3SC2 - chains A and B; structure by X-ray diffraction, 2.20 A resolution.

== Chain A ==
Protein: Serine carboxypeptidase II (cpdw-II)
From: Triticum aestivum
Notes: EC 3.4.16.1
Reference sequence: P08819 (CBP2_WHEAT); the construct lacks a stretch of the UniProt sequence and is renumbered around it, so the offset changes along the chain: -9 to -5 = UniProt 1-5; 0-11 = UniProt 10-21; 14-23 = UniProt 22-31; 24-58 = UniProt 33-67; 4 more segments
Amino-acid sequence (259 residues; numbered -9 to 247 plus 10 insertion-coded residues; 8 numbers in that range are skipped by the numbering (no residue carries them; nothing is unmodelled there); the number before each row is that of its first residue; a row labelled like 112A-112C holds insertion residues (112A, then the next letters in order); numbers below 1 keep their minus sign (Val-9 is residue -9)):
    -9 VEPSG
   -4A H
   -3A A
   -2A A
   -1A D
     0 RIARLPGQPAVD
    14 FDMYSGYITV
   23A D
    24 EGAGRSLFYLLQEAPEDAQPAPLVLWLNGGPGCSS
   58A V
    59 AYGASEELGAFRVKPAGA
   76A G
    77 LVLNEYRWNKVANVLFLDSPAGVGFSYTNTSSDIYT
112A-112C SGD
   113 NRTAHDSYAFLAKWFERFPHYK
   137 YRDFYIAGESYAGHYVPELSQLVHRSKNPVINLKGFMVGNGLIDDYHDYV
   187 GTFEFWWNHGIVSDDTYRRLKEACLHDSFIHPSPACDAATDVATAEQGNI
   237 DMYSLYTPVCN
Disordered / not traced: -9 to -5
Disulfides: Cys210-Cys222
Covalently attached groups: glycan linked to Asn105; N-acetylglucosamine (NAG) linked to Asn113
Sequence notes: conflict Ala74 (Arg84 in P08819)
UniProt features mapped onto this chain:
  - active site: Ser146
  - binding site (substrate): Asn51 to Gly53, Glu145 to Tyr147
  - glycosylation (N-linked (GlcNAc...) asparagine): Asn105, Asn113, Asn247

== Chain B ==
Protein: Serine carboxypeptidase II (cpdw-II)
Notes: EC 3.4.16.1
Reference sequence: P08819 (CBP2_WHEAT); the construct lacks a stretch of the UniProt sequence and is renumbered around it, so the offset changes along the chain: 264-268 = UniProt 266-270; 271-303 = UniProt 271-303; 304-308 = UniProt 306-310; 309-324 = UniProt 314-329; 3 more segments
Amino-acid sequence (152 residues; row label = number of the first residue in the row; note: 13 numbers in that range are skipped by the numbering (no residue carries them; nothing is unmodelled there); a row labelled like 303A-303B holds insertion residues (303A, then the next letters in order)):
   264 SYDPC
   271 TERYSTAYYNRRDVQMALHANVTGAMNYTWATC
303A-303B SD
   304 TINTH
308A-308C WHD
   309 APRSMLPIYRELIAAG
   328 LRIWVFSGDTDAVVPLTATRYSIGAL
   362 GLPTTTSWYPWYDD
  375A Q
   376 EVGGWSQVYKGLTLVSVRGAGHEVPLHRPRQALVLFQYFLQGKPMPG
Covalently attached groups: N-acetylglucosamine (NAG) linked to Asn291

== Interface between chain A and chain B ==
Residue-residue contacts (198; chain A residue first):
  Asp-1A(A) - His289(B)  hydrogen bond (backbone-side chain)
  Arg0(A) - His289(B)  hydrogen bond (backbone-side chain)
  Ile1(A) - Ala287(B)
  Ile1(A) - His289(B)
  Arg3(A) - Ala287(B)
  Leu4(A) - Tyr278(B)
  Leu4(A) - Ala287(B)  hydrophobic
  Leu4(A) - Leu288(B)  hydrophobic
  Pro5(A) - Tyr278(B)  hydrogen bond (backbone-side chain)
  Pro5(A) - Arg281(B)
  Pro5(A) - Asp283(B)
  Pro5(A) - Val284(B)  hydrophobic
  Pro5(A) - Ala287(B)
  Ser18(A) - Leu288(B)  hydrogen bond (side chain-backbone)
  Ser18(A) - His289(B)  hydrogen bond (backbone-side chain)
  Tyr20(A) - His289(B)
  Tyr20(A) - Ala290(B)
  Tyr20(A) - Asn291(B)  hydrogen bond (side chain-backbone)
  Tyr20(A) - Met296(B)
  Phe31(A) - Leu288(B)
  Phe31(A) - Ala290(B)  hydrophobic
  Val47(A) - Phe411(B)  hydrophobic
  Gly53(A) - Asn306(B)
  Pro54(A) - Asn306(B)  hydrogen bond (backbone-side chain)
  Pro54(A) - Trp308A(B)  hydrophobic
  Gly55(A) - Cys303(B)
  Gly55(A) - Ser303A(B)  hydrogen bond (backbone-backbone)
  Gly55(A) - Ile305(B)
  Cys56(A) - Thr302(B)
  Cys56(A) - Cys303(B)  disulfide
  Ser57(A) - Thr302(B)  hydrogen bond (backbone-backbone)
  Ala59(A) - Trp300(B)  hydrophobic
  Ala59(A) - Thr302(B)
  Tyr60(A) - Glu272(B)  hydrogen bond
  Tyr60(A) - Thr302(B)
  Tyr60(A) - Cys303(B)
  Tyr60(A) - Glu398(B)
  Ser63(A) - Tyr279(B)  hydrogen bond
  Glu64(A) - Thr271(B)  hydrogen bond
  Glu64(A) - Glu272(B)
  Glu64(A) - Glu398(B)
  Glu64(A) - Leu401(B)
  Glu65(A) - Glu398(B)
  Glu65(A) - Pro400(B)
  Leu66(A) - Pro400(B)
  Arg70(A) - Pro400(B)  hydrogen bond (side chain-backbone)
  Arg70(A) - Leu401(B)
  Val71(A) - Tyr274(B)
  Val71(A) - Ser275(B)
  Val71(A) - Tyr278(B)  hydrophobic
  Lys72(A) - Tyr274(B)
  Pro73(A) - Tyr274(B)  hydrophobic
  Ala74(A) - Tyr274(B)
  Ala74(A) - Ala277(B)
  Gly75(A) - Tyr274(B)
  Gly75(A) - Tyr278(B)
  Gly75(A) - Arg281(B)  hydrogen bond (backbone-side chain)
  Ala76(A) - Arg281(B)
  Leu77(A) - Tyr278(B)
  Tyr82(A) - Pro404(B)
  Tyr82(A) - Arg405(B)
  Tyr82(A) - Leu408(B)
  Trp84(A) - Ala407(B)
  Trp84(A) - Leu408(B)
  Trp84(A) - Phe411(B)  hydrophobic
  Val87(A) - Phe411(B)  hydrophobic
  Val87(A) - Leu415(B)  hydrophobic
  Ala88(A) - Phe411(B)  hydrophobic
  Pro96(A) - Trp308A(B)  hydrophobic
  Ala97(A) - Ile305(B)
  Gly98(A) - Ser303A(B)
  Gly100(A) - Met296(B)
  Gly100(A) - Trp300(B)
  Phe101(A) - Tyr279(B)
  Phe101(A) - Gln285(B)
  Phe101(A) - Leu288(B)  hydrophobic
  Phe101(A) - Ala290(B)  hydrophobic
  Phe101(A) - Met296(B)
  Phe101(A) - Trp300(B)
  Ser102(A) - Met296(B)
  Ser102(A) - Tyr298(B)
  Tyr103(A) - Met296(B)  hydrophobic
  Ile110(A) - Thr304(B)
  Ile110(A) - Ile305(B)
  Tyr111(A) - Thr304(B)
  Tyr111(A) - His308(B)
  Tyr111(A) - His308B(B)  hydrogen bond (backbone-side chain)
  Thr112(A) - His308B(B)
  Ser112A(A) - Ile305(B)
  Ser112A(A) - His308(B)
  Ser112A(A) - Trp308A(B)
  Ser112A(A) - His308B(B)  hydrogen bond (backbone-backbone)
  Gly112B(A) - Trp308A(B)
  Gly112B(A) - Asp308C(B)
  Asp112C(A) - Trp308A(B)  hydrogen bond
  Asp112C(A) - Asp308C(B)  hydrogen bond (backbone-backbone)
  Asp112C(A) - Ala309(B)
  Asp112C(A) - Pro310(B)
  Asn113(A) - Asp308C(B)  hydrogen bond (backbone-side chain)
  Thr115(A) - Trp308A(B)
  Tyr141(A) - Arg329(B)  hydrogen bond
  Tyr141(A) - Phe414(B)  hydrophobic
  Tyr141(A) - Leu415(B)  hydrophobic
  Glu145(A) - His397(B)
  Glu145(A) - Glu398(B)
  Ser146(A) - His397(B)  hydrogen bond
  Tyr147(A) - Trp308A(B)  hydrogen bond
  Tyr147(A) - Ala309(B)
  Gly149(A) - Met313(B)
  His150(A) - Pro310(B)
  His150(A) - Met313(B)
  Tyr151(A) - Trp308A(B)
  Pro153(A) - Ile316(B)
  Glu154(A) - Pro310(B)
  Glu154(A) - Met313(B)
  Ser156(A) - Leu320(B)
  Gln157(A) - Ile316(B)
  Gln157(A) - Glu319(B)  hydrogen bond
  His160(A) - Ala323(B)
  Arg161(A) - Glu319(B)  salt bridge
  Leu169(A) - Leu328(B)  hydrophobic
  Lys170(A) - Arg329(B)  hydrogen bond (backbone-backbone)
  Gly171(A) - Arg329(B)
  Phe172(A) - Tyr317(B)  hydrophobic
  Phe172(A) - Leu320(B)  hydrophobic
  Phe172(A) - Arg329(B)  hydrogen bond (backbone-backbone)
  Phe172(A) - Ile330(B)
  Phe172(A) - Trp331(B)  hydrogen bond (backbone-backbone)
  Phe172(A) - Phe414(B)
  Met173(A) - Trp331(B)
  Met173(A) - Phe333(B)  hydrophobic
  Met173(A) - Phe414(B)  hydrophobic
  Val174(A) - Trp331(B)  hydrogen bond (backbone-backbone)
  Val174(A) - Val332(B)
  Val174(A) - Phe333(B)  hydrogen bond (backbone-backbone)
  Gly175(A) - Phe333(B)
  Asn176(A) - Phe333(B)  hydrogen bond (backbone-backbone)
  Asn176(A) - Ser334(B)
  Asn176(A) - Gly335(B)  hydrogen bond (side chain-backbone)
  Asn176(A) - Asp338(B)  hydrogen bond
  Asn176(A) - Val341(B)  hydrogen bond (side chain-backbone)
  Asn176(A) - His397(B)
  Gly177(A) - Val341(B)
  Ile179(A) - Ser312(B)
  Ile179(A) - Met313(B)  hydrogen bond (backbone-backbone)
  Ile179(A) - Leu314(B)  hydrophobic
  Ile179(A) - Ser349(B)
  Ile179(A) - Ile350(B)  hydrophobic
  Asp180(A) - Arg311(B)
  Asp180(A) - Ser312(B)  hydrogen bond
  Asp180(A) - Ser349(B)
  Asp181(A) - Arg311(B)  hydrogen bond (backbone-backbone)
  His183(A) - Tyr348(B)
  His183(A) - Ser349(B)
  His183(A) - Ala352(B)
  Asp184(A) - Ala345(B)
  Asp184(A) - Ser349(B)  hydrogen bond
  Val186(A) - Tyr348(B)  hydrophobic
  Gly187(A) - Thr344(B)
  Gly187(A) - Ala345(B)
  Gly187(A) - Tyr348(B)
  Thr188(A) - Pro342(B)
  Glu190(A) - Tyr348(B)  hydrogen bond
  Phe191(A) - Asp336(B)
  Phe191(A) - Asp338(B)
  Phe191(A) - Ala339(B)  hydrophobic
  Phe191(A) - Pro342(B)  hydrophobic
  Phe191(A) - Thr344(B)
  Trp192(A) - Ala339(B)  hydrogen bond (side chain-backbone)
  His212(A) - Arg311(B)  hydrogen bond (backbone-side chain)
  Asp213(A) - Arg311(B)
  Ser214(A) - Arg311(B)
  Ile216(A) - Trp308A(B)
  Ile216(A) - Ala309(B)  hydrophobic
  His217(A) - Trp308A(B)  hydrogen bond (side chain-backbone)
  His217(A) - His308B(B)
  Asp237(A) - Tyr265(B)
  Met238(A) - Asp338(B)
  Met238(A) - Ala339(B)  hydrogen bond (backbone-backbone)
  Met238(A) - Val340(B)
  Tyr239(A) - Asp338(B)
  Tyr239(A) - Val340(B)  hydrophobic
  Tyr239(A) - Gly396(B)
  Tyr239(A) - His397(B)  hydrogen bond (backbone-backbone)
  Ser240(A) - Thr337(B)
  Ser240(A) - His402(B)
  Leu241(A) - Thr337(B)  hydrogen bond (backbone-backbone)
  Leu241(A) - Ala339(B)  hydrophobic
  Tyr242(A) - Thr337(B)
  Thr243(A) - Tyr265(B)
  Thr243(A) - His402(B)
  Pro244(A) - Pro267(B)
  Val245(A) - Pro267(B)
  Cys246(A) - Pro267(B)
  Cys246(A) - Cys268(B)  disulfide
  Cys246(A) - Arg273(B)
  Asn247(A) - Cys268(B)
  Asn247(A) - Arg273(B)
Also at the interface, not in a pair above, chain A (109 interface residues in all): Ala-2A, Gly19, Pro45, Val58A, Gly76A, Arg83, Lys86, Val99, Leu178, His195, Ile197, Phe215
Also at the interface, not in a pair above, chain B (83 interface residues in all): Ala301, Leu343, Thr346, Val399, Gln412
Inter-chain disulfides: Cys56(A)-Cys303(B), Cys246(A)-Cys268(B)

== Summary ==
The interface between chain A and chain B involves 109 residues on one side and 83 on the other, with 2
disulfide bonds, 43 hydrogen bonds and 1 salt bridge. Among the polar pairs are Arg161(A)-Glu319(B),
Asp-1A(A)-His289(B) and Arg0(A)-His289(B).
Chain A is Serine carboxypeptidase II (cpdw-II) (Triticum aestivum) and chain B is Serine carboxypeptidase II
(cpdw-II); the structure, Refined atomic model of wheat serine carboxypeptidase II at 2.2-angstroms
resolution, was determined by X-ray diffraction.
